8VI0 - chains A and B of the 3 polymer chains in the assembly; structure by electron microscopy, 3.00 A resolution.

# Chain A (and B)
Name: Cellulose synthase
Source organism: Glycine max
Notes: EC 2.4.1.12; chain B of this document is another copy of the same molecule, construct and numbering; everything in this record applies to it too
UniProt: I1JDD7 (I1JDD7_SOYBN); numbering as in UniProt (aligned over 1-1078)
Chain sequence (1078 residues; numbered 1 to 1078; the number before each row is that of its first residue):
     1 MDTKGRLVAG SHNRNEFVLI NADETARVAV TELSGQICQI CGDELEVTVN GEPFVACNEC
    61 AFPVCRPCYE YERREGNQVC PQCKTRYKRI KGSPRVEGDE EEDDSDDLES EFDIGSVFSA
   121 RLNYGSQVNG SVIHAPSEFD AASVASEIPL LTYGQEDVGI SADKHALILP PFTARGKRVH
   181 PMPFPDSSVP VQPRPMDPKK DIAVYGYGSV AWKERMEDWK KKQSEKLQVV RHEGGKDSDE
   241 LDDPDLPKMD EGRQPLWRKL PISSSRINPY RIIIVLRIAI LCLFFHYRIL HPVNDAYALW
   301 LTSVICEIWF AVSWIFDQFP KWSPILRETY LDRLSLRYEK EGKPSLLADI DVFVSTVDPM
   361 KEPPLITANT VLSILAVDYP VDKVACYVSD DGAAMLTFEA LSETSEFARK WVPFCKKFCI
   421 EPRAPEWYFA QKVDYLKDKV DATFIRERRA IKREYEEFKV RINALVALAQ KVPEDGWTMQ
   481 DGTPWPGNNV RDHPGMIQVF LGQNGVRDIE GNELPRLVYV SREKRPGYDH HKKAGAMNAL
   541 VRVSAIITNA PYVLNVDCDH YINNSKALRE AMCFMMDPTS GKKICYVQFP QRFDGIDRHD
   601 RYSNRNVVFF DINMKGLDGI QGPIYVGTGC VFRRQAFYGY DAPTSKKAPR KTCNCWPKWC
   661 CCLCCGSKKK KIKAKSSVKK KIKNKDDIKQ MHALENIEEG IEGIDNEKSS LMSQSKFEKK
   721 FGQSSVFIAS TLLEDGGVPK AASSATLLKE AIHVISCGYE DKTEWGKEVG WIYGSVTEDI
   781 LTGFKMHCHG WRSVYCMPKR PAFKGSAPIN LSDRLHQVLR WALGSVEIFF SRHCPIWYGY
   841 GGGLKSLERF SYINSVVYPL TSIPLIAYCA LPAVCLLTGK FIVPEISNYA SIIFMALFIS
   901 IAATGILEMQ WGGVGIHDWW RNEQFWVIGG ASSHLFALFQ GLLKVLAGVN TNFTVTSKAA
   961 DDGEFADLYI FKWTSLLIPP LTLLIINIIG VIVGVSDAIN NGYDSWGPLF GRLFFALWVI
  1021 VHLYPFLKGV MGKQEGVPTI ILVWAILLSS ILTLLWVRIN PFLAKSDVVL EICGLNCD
Unresolved in the structure: 1-248, 646-712, 952-971, 1060-1078 (chain B: 1-248, 646-712, 854, 952-971, 1060-1078)

# Interface between chain A and chain B
Contacting residue pairs (17):
  Arg453(A) with Arg449(B)
  Glu456(A) with Tyr435(B), hydrogen bond; Leu436(B); Ile445(B)
  Lys459(A) with Asp434(B), salt bridge
  Val460(A) with Leu436(B), hydrophobic; Lys439(B); Asp441(B); Ile445(B), hydrophobic
  Asn463(A) with Leu436(B); Lys439(B); Val440(B)
  Ala464(A) with Val440(B), hydrophobic
  Ala467(A) with Val440(B), hydrophobic
  Met1031(A) with Ile916(B)
  Thr1039(A) with Arg266(B)
  Leu1042(A) with Gln910(B)
Interface residues without a listed pair, chain A (11 interface residues in all): Glu457
Interface residues without a listed pair, chain B (15 interface residues in all): Ser265, Asp438, Ala442, Arg453

# In short
Chain A and chain B form an interface of 11 and 15 residues respectively; the contacts include 1 hydrogen bond
and 1 salt bridge. Among the polar pairs are Lys459(A)-Asp434(B) and Glu456(A)-Tyr435(B).
Chain A and chain B are both Cellulose synthase (Glycine max); the structure, Cryo EM structure of a soybean
CesA6 homotrimer, was determined by electron microscopy together with 8VHT and 8VHZ from the same study.
